Entry 6WJO (X-ray diffraction, 1.69 A resolution); this record covers chains A and B.

[Chain A (and B)]
Protein: Arginine repressor
From: Corynebacterium pseudotuberculosis (strain C231)
Notes: chain B of this document is another copy of the same molecule, construct and numbering; everything in this record applies to it too
Reference sequence: D9QA55 (D9QA55_CORP2); residue numbers follow UniProt; this construct covers 82-163
Chain sequence (82 residues; row label = number of the first residue in the row):
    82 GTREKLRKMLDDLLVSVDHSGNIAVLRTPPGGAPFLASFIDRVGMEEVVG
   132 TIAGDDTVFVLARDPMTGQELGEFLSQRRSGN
Not modelled in the structure: 161-163 (chain B: 82-83, 160-163)
Ion coordination: Na+ site 1 near Ala134 (its only coordinating residue here); Na+ site 2: Asp136 (together with tyrosine)
Small-molecule neighbours:
  - tyrosine (TYR), molecule 1: Pro111, Gly112, Asp136
  - tyrosine (TYR), molecule 2: Pro115, Ala118, Ser119, Asp122, Thr132, Ile133, Ala134, Gly135, Asp136, Asp137, Thr138

[Chain A / chain B interface]
Pairs across the interface (18):
  Lys89(A) with Asp93(B), salt bridge
  Leu94(A) with Phe116(B), hydrophobic
  Pro111(A) with Pro115(B); Phe116(B); Ser119(B), hydrogen bond (backbone-side chain); Arg123(B)
  Gly112(A) with Pro115(B); Phe116(B), hydrogen bond (backbone-backbone)
  Gly113(A) with Phe116(B)
  Pro115(A) with Gly112(B)
  Phe116(A) with Leu94(B), hydrophobic; Pro110(B), hydrophobic; Pro111(B); Gly112(B), hydrogen bond (backbone-backbone); Gly113(B); Phe116(B), hydrophobic
  Ser119(A) with Pro111(B)
  Arg123(A) with Pro111(B)
Also at the interface, not in a pair above, chain A (10 interface residues in all): Pro110

[Summary]
Chain A and chain B each contribute 10 residues to their interface, with 3 hydrogen bonds and 1 salt bridge.
Among the polar pairs are Lys89(A)-Asp93(B), Pro111(A)-Ser119(B) and Gly112(A)-Phe116(B). Ligands of chain A:
tyrosine.
Both chains are Arginine repressor (Corynebacterium pseudotuberculosis (strain C231)). Entry 6WJO (Crystal
structure of wild-type Arginine Repressor from the pathogenic bacterium Corynebacterium pseudotuberculosis
bound to tyrosine) was determined by X-ray diffraction (same publication as 6WJP).
